1GHQ - chains A and B of the 3 polymer chains in the assembly; structure by X-ray diffraction, 2.04 A resolution.

== Chain A ==
Name: Complement C3
From: Homo sapiens
Notes: fragment: fragment of alpha chain
UniProt: P01024 (CO3_HUMAN); the construct has insertions or renumbered stretches relative to UniProt, so the offset changes along the chain: 3-294 = UniProt 996-1287; 296-308 = UniProt 1288-1300
Chain sequence (308 residues; numbered 1 to 308; the number before each row is that of its first residue):
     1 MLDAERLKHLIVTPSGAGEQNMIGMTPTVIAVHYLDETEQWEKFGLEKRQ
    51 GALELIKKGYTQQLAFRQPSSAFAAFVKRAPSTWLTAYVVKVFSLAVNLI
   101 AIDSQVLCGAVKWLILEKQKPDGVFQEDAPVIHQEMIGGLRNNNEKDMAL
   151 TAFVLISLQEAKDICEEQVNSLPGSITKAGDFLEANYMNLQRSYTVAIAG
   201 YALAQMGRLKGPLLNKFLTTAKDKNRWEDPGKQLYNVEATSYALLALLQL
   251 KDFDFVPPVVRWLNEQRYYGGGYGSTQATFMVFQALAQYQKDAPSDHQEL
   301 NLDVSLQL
Unresolved in the structure: 308
Construct notes: cloning artifact (1-2); engineered mutation Ala17 (Cys1010 in P01024); insertion (295)
Disulfide bonds: Cys108-Cys165
Metal / ion sites: Zn2+ near Glu117 (its only coordinating residue here)
Ligand contacts: 2-acetamido-2-deoxy-alpha-D-glucopyranose (NDG): Pro173, Gly174, Thr177

== Chain B ==
Name: CR2/CD121/C3D/epstein-barr virus receptor
From: Homo sapiens
Notes: fragment: sequence database residues 21-153
UniProt: P20023 (CR2_HUMAN); residues 2-134 here correspond to UniProt positions 21-153 (UniProt number = residue number + 19)
Chain sequence (134 residues; each row starts with the number of its first residue):
     1 AISCGSPPPILNGRISYYSTPIAVGTVIRYSCSGTFRLIGEKSLLCITKD
    51 KVDGTWDKPAPKCEYFNKYSSCPEPIVPGGYKIRGSTPYRHGDSVTFACK
   101 TNFSMNGNKSVWCQANNMWGPTRLPTCVSVFPLE
Unresolved in the structure: 130-134
Construct notes: cloning artifact (1)
Disulfide bonds: Cys4-Cys46, Cys32-Cys63, Cys72-Cys113, Cys99-Cys127

== Chain A / chain B interface ==
Contacting residue pairs - 16 pairs, chain A then chain B:
  Ser70(A) - Thr87(B)
  Ser70(A) - Pro88(B)
  Trp113(A) - Ser86(B)
  Leu116(A) - Lys82(B)
  Leu116(A) - Ile83(B)
  Leu116(A) - Arg84(B)
  Leu116(A) - Gly85(B)  hydrogen bond (backbone-backbone)
  Leu116(A) - Ser86(B)
  Glu117(A) - Gly85(B)
  Glu117(A) - Ser86(B)  hydrogen bond (side chain-backbone)
  Gln119(A) - Arg84(B)  hydrogen bond (backbone-side chain)
  Lys120(A) - Arg84(B)
  Pro121(A) - Arg84(B)
  Asn170(A) - Tyr81(B)
  Ser171(A) - Tyr81(B)
  Ser171(A) - Lys82(B)
Interface residues without a listed pair, chain A (10 interface residues in all): Pro69
Interface residues without a listed pair, chain B (9 interface residues in all): Lys100

== Summary ==
10 residues of chain A and 9 residues of chain B are in contact; the contacts include 3 hydrogen bonds. Among
the polar pairs are Glu117(A)-Ser86(B), Gln119(A)-Arg84(B) and Leu116(A)-Gly85(B). Bound to chain A:
2-acetamido-2-deoxy-alpha-D-glucopyranose.
Here chain A is Complement C3 and chain B is CR2/CD121/C3D/epstein-barr virus receptor, both from Homo
sapiens. Entry 1GHQ (CR2-C3D complex structure) was determined by X-ray diffraction.
